4ERD - chains A and C of the 3 polymer chains in the assembly; structure by X-ray diffraction, 2.59 A resolution.

Chain A:
Protein: Telomerase associated protein p65
Source organism: Tetrahymena thermophila
UniProtKB: Q6JXI6 (Q6JXI6_TETTH); residue numbers follow UniProt; this construct covers 375-412, 460-542
Amino-acid sequence (129 residues; numbered 367 to 542; 47 numbers in that range are skipped by the numbering (no residue carries them; nothing is unmodelled there); the number before each row is that of its first residue):
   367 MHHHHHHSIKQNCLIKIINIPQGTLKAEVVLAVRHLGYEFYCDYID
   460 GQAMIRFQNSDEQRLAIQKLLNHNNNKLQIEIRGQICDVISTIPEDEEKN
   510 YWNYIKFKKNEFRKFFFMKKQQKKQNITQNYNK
Disordered / not traced: 367-377, 533-542
Construct notes: expression tag (367-374)
Modified residues: Mse367 (selenomethionine); Mse463 (selenomethionine; parent Met); Mse527 (selenomethionine; parent Met)
What the authors report for this chain:
  - binding site for the 22-nt RNA strand: Tyr407, Asp409, Arg465, Gln467, Lys517, Phe521
  - binding site for the 22-nt RNA strand (chain C): Phe524, Phe525
  - conformationally variable residues (side-chain flip): Tyr407
  - mutagenesis - Y407A (374.5+/-26.6 nM), R465A (KD 638.6+/-46.8 nM): decreased binding to the 22-nt RNA strand (chain C)

Chain C:
Molecule: 22-nt RNA strand
Sequence (22 nucleotides; row label = number of the first residue in the row; note: 12 numbers in that range are skipped by the numbering (no residue carries them; nothing is unmodelled there)):
   117 GGUCGACAUCUU
   141 CGGAUGGACC

How chain A and chain C interact:
Contacting residue pairs - 8 pairs, chain A then chain C:
  Ala393(A) - C141(C)  sugar contact
  Arg400(A) - U128(C)  phosphate contact
  Arg400(A) - C141(C)  salt bridge to the phosphate
  Phe524(A) - G146(C)  base contact
  Phe525(A) - G146(C)  base contact
  Phe525(A) - G147(C)  stacking on the base
  Lys528(A) - G146(C)  salt bridge to the phosphate
  Lys532(A) - G147(C)  salt bridge to the phosphate
Interface residues without a listed pair, chain A (7 interface residues in all): Phe521

In short:
The interface between chain A and chain C involves 7 residues on one side and 4 on the other; the contacts
include 3 salt bridges and 1 aromatic stacking contact. Polar contacts include Arg400(A)-C141(C),
Lys528(A)-G146(C) and Lys532(A)-G147(C). From the paper: a binding site for the 22-nt RNA strand at Tyr407(A),
Asp409(A) and Arg465(A) among others; Y407A and R465A of chain A reduce binding to the 22-nt RNA strand (chain
C).
Here chain A is Telomerase associated protein p65 (Tetrahymena thermophila) and chain C is a 22-nt RNA strand.
Entry 4ERD (Crystal structure of the C-terminal domain of Tetrahymena telomerase protein p65 in complex with
stem IV ...) was determined by X-ray diffraction together with 4EYT from the same study.
